5JTO - chains A and E of the 8 polymer chains in the assembly; structure by solution NMR.

[Chain A]
Molecule: Protein-export protein SecB
From: Escherichia coli O157:H7
UniProtKB: P0AG88 (SECB_ECO57); numbering as in UniProt (aligned over 1-155)
Amino-acid sequence (155 residues; numbered 1 to 155; the number before each row is that of its first residue):
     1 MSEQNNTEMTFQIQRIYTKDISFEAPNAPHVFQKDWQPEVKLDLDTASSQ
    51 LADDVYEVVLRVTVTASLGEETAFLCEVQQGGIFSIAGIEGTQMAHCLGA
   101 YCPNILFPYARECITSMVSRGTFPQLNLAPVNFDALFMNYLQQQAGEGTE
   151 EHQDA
From the paper describing this entry:
  - mutagenesis - V40A/L42A/L44A (40-fold): decreased binding to Alkaline phosphatase (chain E)

[Chain E]
Molecule: Alkaline phosphatase
From: Escherichia coli (strain K12)
Notes: EC 3.1.3.1
UniProtKB: P00634 (PPB_ECOLI); residue numbers follow UniProt; this construct covers 271-310
Amino-acid sequence (40 residues; each row starts with the number of its first residue):
   271 ANQQKPLLGLFADGNMPVRWLGPKATYHGNIDKPAVTCTP

[Interface between chain A and chain E]
Pairs across the interface (49):
  W36(A) with Y297(E); G299(E); N300(E)
  Q37(A) with A295(E)
  P38(A) with A295(E); Y297(E)
  V40(A) with W290(E); T296(E)
  L42(A) with V288(E); R289(E); W290(E)
  T46(A) with F281(E); A282(E); D283(E); G284(E)
  A47(A) with F281(E)
  S48(A) with L278(E); L280(E); F281(E)
  Q50(A) with K275(E)
  Y56(A) with K275(E); L277(E); L278(E)
  V58(A) with F281(E)
  L60(A) with F281(E)
  I89(A) with L277(E)
  E90(A) with L277(E)
  M94(A) with L277(E)
  A95(A) with L280(E)
  L98(A) with L278(E); F281(E)
  G99(A) with M286(E)
  T122(A) with D302(E)
  F123(A) with T296(E); Y297(E)
  P124(A) with T296(E); Y297(E); I301(E)
  Q125(A) with T296(E)
  L126(A) with W290(E)
  L128(A) with W290(E)
  A129(A) with L291(E)
  P130(A) with L291(E)
  V131(A) with V288(E); L291(E)
  F133(A) with M286(E)
  L136(A) with M286(E); P287(E); R289(E)
Interface residues without a listed pair, chain A (33 interface residues in all): F32, L44, P103, F137
Interface residues without a listed pair, chain E (24 interface residues in all): G279, N285, P304

[Summary]
The interface between chain A and chain E involves 33 residues on one side and 24 on the other. From the
paper: V40A/L42A/L44A of chain A reduce binding to Alkaline phosphatase (chain E).
Chain A is Protein-export protein SecB (Escherichia coli O157:H7) and chain E is Alkaline phosphatase
(Escherichia coli (strain K12)); the structure, The structure of chaperone SecB in complex with unstructured
proPhoA binding site d, was determined by solution NMR together with 5JTL, 5JTM, 5JTN, 5JTP, 5JTQ and 5JTR
from the same study.
